Entry 6M6B (electron microscopy, 4.10 A resolution (low resolution: residue-level contacts below are approximate; hydrogen-bond / salt-bridge calls are withheld)); this record covers chains D and M of the 8 polymer chains in the assembly.

Chain D:
Protein: DNA-directed RNA polymerase subunit beta'
Source organism: Thermus thermophilus (strain HB8 / ATCC 27634 / DSM 579)
Notes: EC 2.7.7.6
UniProtKB: Q8RQE8 (RPOC_THET8); residue numbers follow UniProt; this construct covers 1-1524
Sequence (1524 residues; row label = number of the first residue in the row):
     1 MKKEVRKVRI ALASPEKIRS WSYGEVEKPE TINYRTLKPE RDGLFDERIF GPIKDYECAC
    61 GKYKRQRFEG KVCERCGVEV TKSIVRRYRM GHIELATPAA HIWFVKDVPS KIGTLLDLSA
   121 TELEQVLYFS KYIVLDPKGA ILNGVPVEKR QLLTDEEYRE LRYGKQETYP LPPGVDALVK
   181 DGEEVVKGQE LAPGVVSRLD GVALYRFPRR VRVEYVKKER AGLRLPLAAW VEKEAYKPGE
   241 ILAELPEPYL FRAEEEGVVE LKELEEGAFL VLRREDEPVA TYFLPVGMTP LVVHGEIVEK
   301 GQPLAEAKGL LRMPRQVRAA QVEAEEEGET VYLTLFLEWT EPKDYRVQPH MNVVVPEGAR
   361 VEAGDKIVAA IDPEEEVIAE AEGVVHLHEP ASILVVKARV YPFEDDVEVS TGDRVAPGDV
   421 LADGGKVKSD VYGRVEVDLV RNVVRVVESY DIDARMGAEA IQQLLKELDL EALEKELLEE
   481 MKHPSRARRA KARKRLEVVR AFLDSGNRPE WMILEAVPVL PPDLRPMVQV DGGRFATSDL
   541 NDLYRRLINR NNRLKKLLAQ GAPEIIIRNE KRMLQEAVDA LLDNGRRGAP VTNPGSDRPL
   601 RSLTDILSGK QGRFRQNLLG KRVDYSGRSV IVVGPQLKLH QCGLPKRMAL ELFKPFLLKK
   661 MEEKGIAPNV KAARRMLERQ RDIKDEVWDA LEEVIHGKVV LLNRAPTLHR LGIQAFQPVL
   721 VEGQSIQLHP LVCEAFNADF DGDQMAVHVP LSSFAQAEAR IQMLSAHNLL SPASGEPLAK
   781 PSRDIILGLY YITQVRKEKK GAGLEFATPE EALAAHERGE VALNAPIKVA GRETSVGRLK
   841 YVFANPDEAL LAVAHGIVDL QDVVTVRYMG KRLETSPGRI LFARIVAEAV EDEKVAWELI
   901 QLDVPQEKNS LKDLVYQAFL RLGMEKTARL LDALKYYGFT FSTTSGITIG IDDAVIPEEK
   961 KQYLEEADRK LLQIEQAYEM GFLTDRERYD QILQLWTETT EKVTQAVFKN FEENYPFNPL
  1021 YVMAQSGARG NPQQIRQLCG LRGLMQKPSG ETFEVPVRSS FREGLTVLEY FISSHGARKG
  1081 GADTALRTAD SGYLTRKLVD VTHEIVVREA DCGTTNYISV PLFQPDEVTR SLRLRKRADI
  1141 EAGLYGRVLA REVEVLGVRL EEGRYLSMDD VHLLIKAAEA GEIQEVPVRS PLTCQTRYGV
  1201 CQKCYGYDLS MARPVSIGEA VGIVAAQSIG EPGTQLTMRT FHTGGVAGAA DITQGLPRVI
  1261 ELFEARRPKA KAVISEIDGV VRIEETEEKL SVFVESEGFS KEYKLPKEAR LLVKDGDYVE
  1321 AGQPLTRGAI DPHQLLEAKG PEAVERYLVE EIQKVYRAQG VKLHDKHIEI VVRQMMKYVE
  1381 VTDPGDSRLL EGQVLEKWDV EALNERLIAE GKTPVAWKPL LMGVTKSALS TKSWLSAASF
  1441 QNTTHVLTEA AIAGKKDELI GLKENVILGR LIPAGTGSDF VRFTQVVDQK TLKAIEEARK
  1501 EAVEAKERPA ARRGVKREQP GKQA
Not modelled in the structure: 1-2, 210-388, 1238-1253, 1503-1524
Bound ions: Zn2+ site 1: P39, R41; Mg2+: D741, D743; Zn2+ site 2: C1112, C1194, C1201, C1204

Chain M:
Protein: Transcription-repair-coupling factor
Source organism: Thermus thermophilus (strain HB27 / ATCC BAA-163 / DSM 7039)
Notes: EC 3.6.4.-
UniProtKB: Q72KB4 (Q72KB4_THET2); numbering as in UniProt (aligned over 1-978)
Sequence (978 residues; each row starts with the number of its first residue):
     1 MEIALERIYG HRLALPQVGA ALLFAQEAPP ALLLVPEARL RRYRDLSAFG AKVYVNPGLE
    61 ALEEKALFVL SYEEALSPFP EDPEAWRLLL EVGRAYPREA LLSRLLKLGY ARDEDYRVLG
   121 EVVELGEVRL EFFGDELERL VVRGEERRRH VLLPKPGKAE GFTSKKVLHF PGPVYLDTPA
   181 LAPKALWPLL AGRPWVALGG GVELPPLELG ARPLPPYRGS LKALEKDLAR WLAEGKRVHL
   241 FVGHARTLEY LKRRLQAFSP LILDRFPGPK GRLALLPGDF EGGAEWGEWV LLTEALVFAT
   301 GGVRARVRVG EGLSDPGALS PGDYLIHPEH GVGQYLGLET REVLGVKRDY LVLRYKGEGK
   361 LYLPVEQLPL LKRHPGTTDD PPELSSLGKN EWQRAKEKAR KDVEELAGRL LVLQAKRKAT
   421 PGRAFPPLPE WDPLVEKGFP YELTPDQKRA LEEVLRDLES PHPMDRLVSG DVGFGKTEVA
   481 LRAAHRVVGH GAQVAFLVPT TLLAEQHGKT FRERFQGLPV RVAVLSRFTP PKEEEAILKG
   541 LAEGTVDIVI GTHRLLQEDV RFRDLGLLIV DEEHRFGVAQ KERIRELKAE VDTLYLSATP
   601 IPRTLYSALV GLKDLSSIQT PPPGRKPIKT FLAPFDPLLV REAILFELER GGKVFYVHDR
   661 VASIEARRRF LESLVPEARI GVVHGQMPES LIEETMLLFA EGAYDVLLAT TIIEAGLDVP
   721 EANTILIERA DRLGLATLYQ LRGRVGRREE EAYAYLFHPP RLTEAAEKRL AAIADLSDLG
   781 SGHLLAERDM EIRGVGNLLG PEQHGHIRAL SLEVYTELLE EAIRKLKGEV KEERRHVTLD
   841 LALSARLPAE YVGSLEARSR YYSRFAEAKS LAELSRLVRE LKERYGPLPE EAENFVALAR
   901 LRLVAERKGV VSITEGLTHL EVVFPRYPLD YDARGLKGLP YRVELTQYPP GFRLEKKGLR
   961 PRDYPEALME VLYLFADL
Not modelled in the structure: 1-321, 375-405, 797-810, 826-978
Ligand contacts: ATP-gamma-S (AGS; phosphothiophosphoric acid-adenylate ester): F439, Y441, E442, L443, T444, Q447, V472, G473, F474, G475, K476, T477, P621, P622, P623, D718, Q740, R744, R747, R748
Reported in the primary citation:
  - catalytic residues: E572

Chain D / chain M interface:
Pairs across the interface (14; chain D residue first):
  R35(D) - I792(M)
  R550(D) - R761(M)
  K556(D) - L632(M)
  K556(D) - A774(M)
  Q560(D) - K629(M)
  Q560(D) - T630(M)
  A562(D) - F631(M)
  P563(D) - F631(M)
  I565(D) - E642(M)
  I566(D) - L632(M)
  I566(D) - A633(M)
  N569(D) - P634(M)
  P594(D) - L762(M)
  P594(D) - E764(M)
Also at the interface, not in a pair above, chain D (12 interface residues in all): R553, M573

Overview:
The chain D/chain M interface involves 12 residues from each chain. Bound to chain M: ATP-gamma-S. P39(D) and
R41(D) coordinate Zn2+ site 1. The Mg2+ site is built by D741(D) and D743(D). The paper reports the catalytic
residue E572(M).
Here chain D is DNA-directed RNA polymerase subunit beta' (Thermus thermophilus (strain HB8 / ATCC 27634 / DSM
579)) and chain M is Transcription-repair-coupling factor (Thermus thermophilus (strain HB27 / ATCC BAA-163 /
DSM 7039)). Entry 6M6B (Cryo-EM structure of Thermus thermophilus Mfd in complex with RNA polymerase and
ATP-gamma-S) was determined by electron microscopy, deposited together with 6M6A and 6M6C.
